6V7X - chains B and C of the 3 polymer chains in the assembly; structure by X-ray diffraction, 2.90 A resolution.

# Chain B
Protein: Transcriptional regulator LasR
Source organism: Pseudomonas aeruginosa (strain UCBPP-PA14)
Reference sequence: A0A0H2Z901 (A0A0H2Z901_PSEAB); numbering as in UniProt (aligned over 1-239)
Amino-acid sequence (239 residues; each row starts with the number of its first residue):
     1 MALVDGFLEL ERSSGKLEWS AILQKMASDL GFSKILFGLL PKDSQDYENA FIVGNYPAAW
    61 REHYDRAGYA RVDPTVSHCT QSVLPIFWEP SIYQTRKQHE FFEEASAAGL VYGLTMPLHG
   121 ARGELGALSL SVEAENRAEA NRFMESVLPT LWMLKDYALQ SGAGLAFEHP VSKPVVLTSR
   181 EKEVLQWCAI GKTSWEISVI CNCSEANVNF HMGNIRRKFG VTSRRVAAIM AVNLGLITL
Not modelled in the structure: 1-4, 239
Ligand contacts: n-3-oxo-dodecanoyl-L-homoserine lactone (OHN): Leu36, Gly38, Leu39, Leu40, Tyr47, Ala50, Ile52, Tyr56, Trp60, Arg61, Tyr64, Asp73, Thr75, Val76, Cys79, Trp88, Tyr93, Phe101, Ala105, Leu110, Thr115, Leu125, Gly126, Ala127, Ser129

# Chain C
Protein: Quorum sensing anti-activator protein AQS1
Source organism: Pseudomonas virus DMS3
Reference sequence: A0SML3 (A0SML3_9CAUD); numbering as in UniProt (aligned over 1-69)
Amino-acid sequence (69 residues; numbered 1 to 69; the number before each row is that of its first residue):
     1 MTNTDLKPLL DNLRNATEFW NLVKEASATD ESTVHNRSYR DALDWLESAA LALGDALIAQ
    61 RKAVGGDHE
Not modelled in the structure: 1-5, 28-36, 61-69
From the paper describing this entry:
  - mutagenesis - Y39F/R40S/L43R/D44E: abolished signaling in response to pyocyanin
  - mutagenesis - F19A, W45A: unchanged binding to Transcriptional regulator LasR (chain B)
  - mutagenesis - F19A, W45A: unchanged signaling in response to pyocyanin
  - mutagenesis - F19A, W45A: abolished binding to PilB

# How chain B and chain C interact
Contacting residue pairs - 17 pairs, chain B then chain C:
  Arg12(B) - Trp45(C)
  Thr193(B) - Arg40(C)  hydrogen bond
  Ser194(B) - Arg40(C)  hydrogen bond
  Glu205(B) - Arg40(C)  salt bridge
  Gly213(B) - Leu51(C)
  Arg216(B) - Asp44(C)  salt bridge
  Arg216(B) - Glu47(C)  salt bridge
  Arg216(B) - Ser48(C)  hydrogen bond
  Arg217(B) - Leu51(C)
  Arg217(B) - Asp55(C)  salt bridge
  Val221(B) - Ser48(C)
  Thr222(B) - Asp44(C)
  Thr222(B) - Trp45(C)  hydrogen bond (backbone-backbone)
  Thr222(B) - Ser48(C)
  Ser223(B) - Asp41(C)
  Arg224(B) - Arg40(C)
  Arg224(B) - Asp44(C)  salt bridge
Other interface residues (no listed pair), chain B (12 interface residues in all): Asn209

# Overview
12 residues of chain B and 8 residues of chain C are in contact; the contacts include 4 hydrogen bonds and 5
salt bridges. Among the polar pairs are Glu205(B)-Arg40(C), Arg216(B)-Asp44(C) and Arg216(B)-Glu47(C). From
the paper: F19A and W45A of chain C abolish binding to PilB; Y39F/R40S/L43R/D44E of chain C abolish signaling
in response to pyocyanin.
Chain B is Transcriptional regulator LasR (Pseudomonas aeruginosa (strain UCBPP-PA14)) and chain C is Quorum
sensing anti-activator protein AQS1 (Pseudomonas virus DMS3); the structure, Structure of a phage-encoded
quorum sensing anti-activator, Aqs1 bound to LasR, was determined by X-ray diffraction, deposited together
with 6V7U and 6V7W.
